8FYB - chains D and G of the 10 polymer chains in the assembly; structure by electron microscopy, 3.10 A resolution.

# Chain D
Name: Cas2-DEDDh
Chain sequence (289 residues; numbered 1 to 289; the number before each row is that of its first residue):
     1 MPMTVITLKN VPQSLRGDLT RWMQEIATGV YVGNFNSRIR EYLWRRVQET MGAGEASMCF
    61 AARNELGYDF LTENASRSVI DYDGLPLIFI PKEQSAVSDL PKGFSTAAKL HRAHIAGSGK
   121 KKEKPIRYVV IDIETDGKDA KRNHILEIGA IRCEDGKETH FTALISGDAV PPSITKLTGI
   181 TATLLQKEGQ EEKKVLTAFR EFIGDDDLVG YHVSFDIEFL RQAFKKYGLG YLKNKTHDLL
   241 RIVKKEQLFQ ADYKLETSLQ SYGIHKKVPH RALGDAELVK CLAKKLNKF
Disordered / not traced: 94-289

# Chain G
Molecule: 64-nt DNA strand
Sequence (64 nucleotides; each row starts with the number of its first residue):
     1 AGATTGAGAC CAGGTCTCCG TTTCATGAGT CTTTCCCGCA CGAGCGGGGG TGATCCCACG
    61 CGCA
Disordered / not traced: 53-64

# How chain D and chain G interact
Residue-residue contacts (8; chain D residue first):
  Lys9(D) - DG13(G)  phosphate contact
  Lys9(D) - DG14(G)  phosphate contact
  Asn10(D) - DG13(G)  phosphate contact
  Asn10(D) - DG14(G)  hydrogen bond to the phosphate
  Arg16(D) - DT15(G)  salt bridge to the phosphate
  Thr28(D) - DG14(G)  phosphate contact
  Thr28(D) - DT15(G)  hydrogen bond to the phosphate
  Arg38(D) - DC39(G)  salt bridge to the phosphate
Other interface residues (no listed pair), chain D (8 interface residues in all): Leu8, Val11, Gln13

# Overview
8 residues of chain D and 4 residues of chain G are in contact; the contacts include 2 hydrogen bonds and 2
salt bridges. Polar contacts include Asn10(D)-DG14(G), Thr28(D)-DT15(G) and Arg16(D)-DT15(G).
Here chain D is Cas2-DEDDh and chain G is a 64-nt DNA strand. Entry 8FYB (Cryo-EM structure of
Cas1:Cas2-DEDDh:half-site integration complex) was determined by electron microscopy together with 8FY9, 8FYA,
8FYC and 8FYD from the same study.
